PDB entry 7UQX | electron microscopy, 3.30 A resolution | chains A and B

Chain A:
Protein: Exostosin-1
Source organism: Homo sapiens
Notes: EC 2.4.1.224, 2.4.1.225
UniProtKB: Q16394 (EXT1_HUMAN); residue numbers follow UniProt; this construct covers 28-746
Sequence (720 residues; row label = number of the first residue in the row):
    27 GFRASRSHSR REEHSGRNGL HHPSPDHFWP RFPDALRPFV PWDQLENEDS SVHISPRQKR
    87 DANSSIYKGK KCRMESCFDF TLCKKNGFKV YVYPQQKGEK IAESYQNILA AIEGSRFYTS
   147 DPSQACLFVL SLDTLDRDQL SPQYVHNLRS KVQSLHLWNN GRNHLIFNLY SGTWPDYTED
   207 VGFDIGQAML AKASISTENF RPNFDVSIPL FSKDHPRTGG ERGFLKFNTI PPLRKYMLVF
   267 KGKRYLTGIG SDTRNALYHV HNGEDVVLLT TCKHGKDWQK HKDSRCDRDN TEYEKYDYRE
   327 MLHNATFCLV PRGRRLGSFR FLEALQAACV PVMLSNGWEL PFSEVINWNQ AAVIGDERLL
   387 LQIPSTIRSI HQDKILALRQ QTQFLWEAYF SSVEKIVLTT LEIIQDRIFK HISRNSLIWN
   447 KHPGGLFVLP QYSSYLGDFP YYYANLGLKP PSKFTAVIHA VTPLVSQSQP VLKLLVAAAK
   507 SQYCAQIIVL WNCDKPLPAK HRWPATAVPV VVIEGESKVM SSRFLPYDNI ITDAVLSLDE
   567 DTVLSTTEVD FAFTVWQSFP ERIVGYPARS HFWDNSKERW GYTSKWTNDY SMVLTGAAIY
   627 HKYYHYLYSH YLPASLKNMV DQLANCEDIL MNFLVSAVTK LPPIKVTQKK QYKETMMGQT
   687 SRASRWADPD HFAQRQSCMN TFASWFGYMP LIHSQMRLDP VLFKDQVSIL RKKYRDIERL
Not modelled in the structure: 27-91, 488-494, 519-542, 674-695, 728-746
Construct notes: expression tag (27)
Disulfide bonds: C98-C103, C109-C152, C298-C312, C334-C355, C652-C704
Covalently attached groups: N-acetylglucosamine (NAG) linked to N330
Small-molecule neighbours: UDP (uridine-5'-diphosphate): K267, G268, K269, Y271, R280, Y319, Y324, S344, F345, R346, E349
From the paper describing this entry:
  - mutagenesis - K269A: decreased catalytic activity (co-polymerase activity)
  - mutagenesis - D565A, D567A, R595A, W612A: decreased catalytic activity
  - disease-associated variants - D164H, R280G, R280S, R340C, R340H, R340L: abolished catalytic activity (citing earlier work)
  - catalytic residues: Y271, R280, R341 (from molecular simulation)
  - mutagenesis - K269A: unchanged catalytic activity

Chain B:
Protein: Exostosin-2
Source organism: Homo sapiens
Notes: EC 2.4.1.224, 2.4.1.225
UniProtKB: Q93063 (EXT2_HUMAN); numbering as in UniProt (aligned over 46-718)
Sequence (674 residues; each row starts with the number of its first residue):
    45 GWPHSIESSN DWNVEKRSIR DVPVVRLPAD SPIPERGDLS CRMHTCFDVY RCGFNPKNKI
   105 KVYIYALKKY VDDFGVSVSN TISREYNELL MAISDSDYYT DDINRACLFV PSIDVLNQNT
   165 LRIKETAQAM AQLSRWDRGT NHLLFNMLPG GPPDYNTALD VPRDRALLAG GGFSTWTYRQ
   225 GYDVSIPVYS PLSAEVDLPE KGPGPRQYFL LSSQVGLHPE YREDLEALQV KHGESVLVLD
   285 KCTNLSEGVL SVRKRCHKHQ VFDYPQVLQE ATFCVVLRGA RLGQAVLSDV LQAGCVPVVI
   345 ADSYILPFSE VLDWKRASVV VPEEKMSDVY SILQSIPQRQ IEEMQRQARW FWEAYFQSIK
   405 AIALATLQII NDRIYPYAAI SYEEWNDPPA VKWGSVSNPL FLPLIPPQSQ GFTAIVLTYD
   465 RVESLFRVIT EVSKVPSLSK LLVVWNNQNK NPPEDSLWPK IRVPLKVVRT AENKLSNRFF
   525 PYDEIETEAV LAIDDDIIML TSDELQFGYE VWREFPDRLV GYPGRLHLWD HEMNKWKYES
   585 EWTNEVSMVL TGAAFYHKYF NYLYTYKMPG DIKNWVDAHM NCEDIAMNFL VANVTGKAVI
   645 KVTPRKKFKC PECTAIDGLS LDQTHMVERS ECINKFASVF GTMPLKVVEH RADPVLYKDD
   705 FPEKLKSFPN IGSL
Not modelled in the structure: 45-81, 112-125, 286-296, 648-669, 700-718
Construct notes: expression tag (45)
Disulfide bonds: C85-C90, C96-C151, C318-C339, C626-C676
Covalently attached groups: glycan linked to N637
Small-molecule neighbours: UDP: L461, T462, Y463, R465, N490, N517, L519, D538, D539, D540, M624
UniProt features mapped onto this chain:
  - binding site (UDP): L461, R465, N490, N517, D538, D539
  - binding site (UDP-N-acetyl-alpha-D-glucosamine): R465, N490, N517, R522, D538, D539, D540, E627, D628, R673
  - binding site (Mn(2+)): D540
  - binding site (a protein): Y582, S584, K651, K653
  - glycosylation (N-linked (GlcNAc...) asparagine): N288, N637
  - natural variant: C85 (C85R: In EXT2), M87 (M87R: In SSMS), R95 (R95C: In SSMS), L152 (L152R: In EXT2), R179 (R179S: In EXT2), A202 (A202V: In EXT2), R223 (R223P: In EXT2), D227 (D227N: In EXT2), I380 (I380T: In EXT2), E576 (E576K: In osteochondroma)
  - mutagenesis: R266 (R266A: No effect on N-acetylglucosaminyl-proteoglycan 4-beta-glucuronosyltransferase activity), Y308 (Y308A: Increased N-acetylglucosaminyl-proteoglycan 4-beta-glucuronosyltransferase activity. Decreased glucuronosyl-N-acetylglucosaminyl-proteoglycan 4-alpha-N-acetylglucosaminyltransferase activity), R325 (R325A: Increased N-acetylglucosaminyl-proteoglycan 4-beta-glucuronosyltransferase activity. No effect on glucuronosyl-N-acetylglucosaminyl-proteoglycan 4-alpha-N-acetylglucosaminyltransferase activity), Q328 (Q328A: No effect on N-acetylglucosaminyl-proteoglycan 4-beta-glucuronosyltransferase activity ...), D538 (D538A: Decreased N-acetylglucosaminyl-proteoglycan 4-beta-glucuronosyltransferase activity. Loss of glucuronosyl-N-acetylglucosaminyl-proteoglycan 4-alpha-N-acetylglucosaminyltransferase activity ...), D540 (D540A: Increased N-acetylglucosaminyl-proteoglycan 4-beta-glucuronosyltransferase activity. Decreased glucuronosyl-N-acetylglucosaminyl-proteoglycan 4-alpha-N-acetylglucosaminyltransferase activity ...), R569 (R569A: Increased N-acetylglucosaminyl-proteoglycan 4-beta-glucuronosyltransferase activity. Loss of glucuronosyl-N-acetylglucosaminyl-proteoglycan 4-alpha-N-acetylglucosaminyltransferase activity), E585 (E585A: Decreased N-acetylglucosaminyl-proteoglycan 4-beta-glucuronosyltransferase activity. Decreased glucuronosyl-N-acetylglucosaminyl-proteoglycan 4-alpha-N-acetylglucosaminyltransferase activity)
From the paper describing this entry:
  - binding site for UDP: Y463, R465, N517, D539
  - Mn2+ coordination: D540
  - mutagenesis - E585A: decreased catalytic activity (co-polymerase activity)
  - mutagenesis - R325A, E585A: unchanged catalytic activity
  - mutagenesis - Y308A: decreased catalytic activity
  - mutagenesis - Q328A: increased catalytic activity
  - mutagenesis - D538A, R569A: decreased catalytic activity (GlcNAc transferase activity)
  - disease-associated variants - D227N: decreased stability (proposed by the authors, not directly observed)
  - catalytic residues: R465, R522, D538, N625, E627, D628, R673 (from molecular simulation)
  - mutagenesis - D538A, R569A: decreased catalytic activity on 5-mer

Chain A / chain B interface:
Pairs across the interface - 108 pairs, chain A then chain B:
  Y93(A) with W220(B)
  K97(A) with W220(B), hydrogen bond (backbone-side chain)
  R99(A) with T219(B), hydrogen bond; W220(B)
  E101(A) with T219(B); W220(B); D346(B); S347(B)
  K110(A) with K369(B)
  T223(A) with R86(B); H88(B)
  E224(A) with S84(B)
  P228(A) with Q224(B)
  L251(A) with L448(B)
  K252(A) with P450(B); P451(B)
  F253(A) with P451(B), hydrophobic; S453(B); Q454(B); E532(B)
  N254(A) with L444(B); E532(B); H601(B), hydrogen bond (backbone-side chain)
  T255(A) with E532(B)
  I256(A) with K602(B), hydrogen bond (backbone-side chain); Y603(B)
  G363(A) with H88(B)
  N375(A) with P420(B); A423(B)
  V379(A) with Y421(B), hydrophobic
  I380(A) with P420(B)
  R384(A) with M87(B); H88(B), hydrogen bond (side chain-backbone); F91(B), hydrogen bond (side chain-backbone); Y94(B)
  L385(A) with V93(B), hydrophobic; Y94(B), hydrophobic; G97(B)
  Q388(A) with G97(B)
  T392(A) with F98(B); Y421(B)
  S395(A) with F98(B)
  H397(A) with Y606(B)
  D399(A) with K611(B), salt bridge
  K400(A) with Y421(B), hydrogen bond (side chain-backbone)
  L402(A) with L444(B), hydrophobic; Y603(B), hydrophobic
  A403(A) with F445(B)
  Q406(A) with P443(B), hydrogen bond (side chain-backbone); L444(B); F445(B); L446(B)
  Q407(A) with F445(B)
  Q409(A) with L446(B)
  K436(A) with V364(B)
  H437(A) with I376(B)
  S439(A) with K359(B)
  N441(A) with D357(B); R360(B)
  S442(A) with D357(B), hydrogen bond (backbone-side chain); Y426(B)
  L443(A) with D357(B); R360(B); Y426(B), hydrophobic
  K447(A) with E427(B), salt bridge
  S460(A) with Q384(B), hydrogen bond
  Y461(A) with R383(B); Q384(B); E387(B)
  D464(A) with R383(B), salt bridge
  A470(A) with V440(B), hydrogen bond (backbone-backbone)
  L472(A) with R360(B); G438(B)
  F577(A) with E693(B)
  T580(A) with E693(B), hydrogen bond
  S584(A) with V692(B); H694(B)
  F585(A) with F559(B), hydrophobic; R562(B)
  R588(A) with F559(B)
  K666(A) with P447(B)
  L667(A) with P447(B), hydrophobic
  S720(A) with E558(B), hydrogen bond
  Q721(A) with F551(B); E554(B), hydrogen bond; R557(B); E558(B), hydrogen bond (backbone-side chain); V699(B)
  M722(A) with V555(B), hydrophobic; E558(B); F559(B), hydrophobic; A696(B), hydrophobic
  R723(A) with R695(B); A696(B); D697(B), salt bridge; P698(B), hydrogen bond (side chain-backbone); V699(B)
  L724(A) with R695(B)
  D725(A) with E693(B); H694(B); R695(B), hydrogen bond (backbone-backbone); D697(B)
  P726(A) with E693(B); R695(B), hydrogen bond (backbone-side chain)
  V727(A) with T587(B); N588(B); E693(B); R695(B)
Also at the interface, not in a pair above, chain A (76 interface residues in all): S102, F106, N362, E370, Q376, Q398, F410, H448, L462, N471, G473, V581, N614, Y616, T665, P668, I670, I718
Also at the interface, not in a pair above, chain B (73 interface residues in all): D92, C96, V363, E368, P381, S439, I449, E589, V590, I644

Overview:
Chain A and chain B form an interface of 76 and 73 residues respectively; the contacts include 18 hydrogen
bonds and 4 salt bridges. Among the polar pairs are D399(A)-K611(B), K447(A)-E427(B) and D464(A)-R383(B). The
paper reports catalytic residues Y271(A), R280(A) and R465(B) among others; D164H, R280G and R280S of chain A,
among others, abolish catalytic activity; 18 substitutions were tested in all.
Chain A is Exostosin-1 and chain B is Exostosin-2, both from Homo sapiens; the structure, Cryo-EM structure of
the human Exostosin-1 and Exostosin-2 heterodimer in complex with UDP-GlcNAc, was determined by electron
microscopy together with 7SCH, 7SCJ, 7SCK and 7UQY from the same study.
